PDB entry 2ITJ | X-ray diffraction, 2.50 A resolution | chains A and B

== Chain A (and B) ==
Protein: large T antigen
Organism: Simian virus 40
Notes: fragment: Origin binding domain (residues 131-259); chain B of this document is another copy of the same molecule, construct and numbering; everything in this record applies to it too
UniProt: P03070 (TALA_SV40); residue numbers follow UniProt; this construct covers 131-259
Amino-acid sequence (133 residues; numbered 127 to 259; the number before each row is that of its first residue):
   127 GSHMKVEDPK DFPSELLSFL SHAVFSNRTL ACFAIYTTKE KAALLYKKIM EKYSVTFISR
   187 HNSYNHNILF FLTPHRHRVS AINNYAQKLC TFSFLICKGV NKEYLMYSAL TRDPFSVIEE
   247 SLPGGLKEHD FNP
Not modelled in the structure: 127-131 (chain B: 127-131, 215-217, 253-259)
Sequence notes: cloning artifact (127-130)
UniProt features mapped onto this chain:
  - DNA-binding region: Pro139 to Glu254 (T-ag OBD)
What the authors report for this chain:
  - conformationally variable residues (loop rearrangement): Cys216

== Interface between chain A and chain B ==
Residue-residue contacts (22):
  Ala157(A) with His148(B); Phe151(B)
  Cys158(A) with Phe151(B), hydrophobic
  Thr182(A) with Phe151(B), hydrogen bond (side chain-backbone); Ser152(B)
  Leu198(A) with Phe151(B), hydrophobic
  Thr199(A) with Ala149(B); Phe151(B)
  Pro200(A) with Ala149(B)
  Arg202(A) with Asp137(B), salt bridge; His148(B); Lys224(B)
  Leu248(A) with Asn153(B)
  His255(A) with Ser206(B); Asn210(B), hydrogen bond (backbone-side chain)
  Asp256(A) with Ser206(B)
  Phe257(A) with Val150(B)
  Asn258(A) with Val150(B), hydrogen bond (backbone-backbone); Val205(B); Asn209(B), hydrogen bond; Cys223(B), hydrogen bond (side chain-backbone)
  Pro259(A) with Val150(B)
Also at the interface, not in a pair above, chain A (14 interface residues in all): Glu229
Also at the interface, not in a pair above, chain B (14 interface residues in all): Leu143

== Summary ==
Chain A and chain B each contribute 14 residues to their interface; the contacts include 5 hydrogen bonds and
1 salt bridge. Polar contacts include Arg202(A)-Asp137(B), Thr182(A)-Phe151(B) and His255(A)-Asn210(B).
UniProt lists a DNA-binding region on chain A. The paper reports conformational variability at Cys216(A).
Chain A and chain B are both large T antigen (Simian virus 40); the structure, Origin binding domain of the
SV40 large T antigen (residues 131-259). P212121 crystal form, was determined by X-ray diffraction, deposited
together with 2IPR, 2ITL and 2NL8.
